8BP0 - chain A; structure by X-ray diffraction, 2.62 A resolution.

Chain A:
Molecule: BHMeHis1.8
Source organism: synthetic construct
Chain sequence (242 residues; each row starts with the number of its first residue):
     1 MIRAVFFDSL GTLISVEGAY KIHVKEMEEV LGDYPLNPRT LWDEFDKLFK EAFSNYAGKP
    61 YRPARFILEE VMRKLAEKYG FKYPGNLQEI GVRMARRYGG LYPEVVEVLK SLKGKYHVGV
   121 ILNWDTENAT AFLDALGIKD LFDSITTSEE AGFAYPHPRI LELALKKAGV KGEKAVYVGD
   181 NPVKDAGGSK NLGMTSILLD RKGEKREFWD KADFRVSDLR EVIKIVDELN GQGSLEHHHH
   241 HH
Unresolved in the structure: 231-242
Modified positions: H23 (N1-methylated histidine; MHS)
From the paper describing this entry:
  - catalytic residues: H23, E26 (from molecular simulation)
  - mutagenesis - E26A (100-fold), E26Q (20-fold), W42F (2.2-fold): decreased catalytic activity
  - contacts within the chain: H23-W42
  - conformationally variable residues (side-chain flip): H23
  - mutagenesis - H23A: abolished catalytic activity

In short:
The paper reports catalytic residues H23 and E26; E26A, E26Q and W42F reduce catalytic activity.
Chain A is BHMeHis1.8 (synthetic construct); the structure, Crystal structure of BHMeHis1.8, an engineered
enzyme for the Morita-Baylis-Hillman reaction, was determined by X-ray diffraction, deposited together with
8BP1.
